PDB entry 2RK1 | X-ray diffraction, 1.26 A resolution | chain A

== Chain A ==
Name: Dihydrofolate reductase type 2
Organism: Escherichia coli
Notes: EC 1.5.1.3
UniProt: P00383 (DYR21_ECOLX); residues 17-78 here = UniProt positions 17-78
Amino-acid sequence (62 residues; each row starts with the number of its first residue):
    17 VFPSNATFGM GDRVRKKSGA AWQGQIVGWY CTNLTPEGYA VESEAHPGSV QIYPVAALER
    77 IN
Not modelled in the structure: 17-20
Small-molecule neighbours:
  - dihydrofolic acid (DHF): Val66, Gln67, Ile68, Tyr69
  - dihydrofolic acid / NADP: Lys32, Ser34, Gly35, Ala36, Tyr46, Leu50, Thr51, Gly64, Ser65, Val66, Gln67, Ile68, Tyr69, Pro70, Ala72, Ala73
  - NADP (NAP; NADP nicotinamide-adenine-dinucleotide phosphate): Lys32, Ser34, Gly35, Ala36, Tyr46, Leu50, Thr51, Gly64, Ser65, Val66, Gln67, Ile68, Tyr69, Pro70, Ala72, Ala73
Curated features (UniProtKB/Swiss-Prot):
  - binding site (NADP(+)): Lys32 to Ala36, Val66 to Tyr69
  - binding site (substrate): Ile68
  - mutagenesis: Ser65 (S65A: No effect), Gln67 (Q67C: Decreases affinity for NADPH and dihydrofolate about 9-fold; Q67H: Increases affinity for dihydrofolate 36-fold. Increases affinity for NADPH 110-fold), Ile68 (I68L/M: Decreases affinity for dihydrofolate about 5-fold. Decreases affinity for NADPH about 7-fold), Tyr69 (Y69F: Decreases affinity for dihydrofolate about 9-fold. Decreases affinity for NADPH about 22-fold; Y69H: Decreases affinity for dihydrofolate about 9-fold. Decreases affinity for NADPH about 60-fold)
Reported in the primary citation:
  - conformationally variable residues (side-chain flip): Gln67
  - self-association interface (contacts with another copy of this molecule); pairs are residue here / residue on that copy: Trp38-His62 (pi stacking), Gln67-Gln67
  - binding site for NADP: Lys32, Ala36, Gly64, Val66, Gln67, Ile68, Pro70, Ala72 to Ala73
  - binding site for dihydrofolic acid: Gln67, Ile68

== In short ==
Ligands of chain A: dihydrofolic acid, NADP and dihydrofolic acid / NADP. UniProt lists 9 NADP+-binding
residues, substrate-binding residue Ile68 and 4 mutagenesis sites. The paper reports a binding site for NADP
at Lys32, Ala36 and Gly64 among others; a binding site for dihydrofolic acid at Gln67 and Ile68.
Chain A is Dihydrofolate reductase type 2 (Escherichia coli); the structure, DHFR R67 Complexed with NADP and
dihydrofolate, was determined by X-ray diffraction together with 2RH2 and 2RK2 from the same study.
